Entry 2FIX (X-ray diffraction, 3.50 A resolution); this record covers chains A and L of the 4 polymer chains in the assembly.

# Chain A (and L)
Protein: Fructose-1,6-bisphosphatase 1
From: Homo sapiens
Notes: EC 3.1.3.11; chain L of this document is another copy of the same molecule, construct and numbering; everything in this record applies to it too
Sequence (338 residues; row label = number of the first residue in the row; numbering starts at 0):
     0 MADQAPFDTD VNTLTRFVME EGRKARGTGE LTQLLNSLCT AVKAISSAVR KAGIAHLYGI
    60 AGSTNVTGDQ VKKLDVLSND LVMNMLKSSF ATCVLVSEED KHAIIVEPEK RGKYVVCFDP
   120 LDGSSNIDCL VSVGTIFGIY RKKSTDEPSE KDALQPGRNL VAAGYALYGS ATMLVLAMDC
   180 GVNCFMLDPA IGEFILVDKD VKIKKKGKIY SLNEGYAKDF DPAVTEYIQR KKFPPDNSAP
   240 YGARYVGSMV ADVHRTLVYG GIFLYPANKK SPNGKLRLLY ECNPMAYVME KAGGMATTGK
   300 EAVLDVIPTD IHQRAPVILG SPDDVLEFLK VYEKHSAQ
Unresolved in the structure: 0-8, 63-71, 337
Construct notes: variant K217 (Arg218 in 15277851)
Residues lining bound ligands:
  - 870 (N-[7-(3-aminophenyl)-5-methoxy-1,3-benzoxazol-2-yl]-2,5-dichlorobenzenesulfonamide), molecule 1: V17, M18, E20, G21, R22, A24, R25, G26, T27, G28, E29, L30, T31, L34, Y113, M177
  - 870, molecule 2: G26, T27, G28, T31

# Chain A / chain L interface
Contacting residue pairs (42; chain A residue first):
  D9(A) - S87(L)  hydrogen bond
  T12(A) - T39(L)
  T14(A) - T14(L)
  T14(A) - N35(L)
  R15(A) - Q32(L)
  R15(A) - N35(L)
  R15(A) - S36(L)  hydrogen bond
  R15(A) - M84(L)
  R15(A) - S87(L)  hydrogen bond (side chain-backbone)
  R15(A) - S88(L)
  M18(A) - M18(L)  hydrophobic
  M18(A) - T31(L)
  M18(A) - Q32(L)
  M18(A) - N35(L)
  E19(A) - Q32(L)
  R22(A) - T27(L)
  R22(A) - G28(L)  hydrogen bond (side chain-backbone)
  R22(A) - E29(L)
  R22(A) - Q32(L)  hydrogen bond
  R22(A) - F89(L)
  E29(A) - R22(L)
  T31(A) - M18(L)
  Q32(A) - E19(L)
  Q32(A) - R22(L)  hydrogen bond
  N35(A) - T14(L)
  N35(A) - M18(L)
  S36(A) - R15(L)  hydrogen bond
  K42(A) - I190(L)
  A43(A) - I190(L)  hydrophobic
  S46(A) - A189(L)
  M84(A) - R15(L)  hydrogen bond (backbone-side chain)
  S87(A) - D9(L)
  S87(A) - R15(L)
  S88(A) - R15(L)
  A189(A) - S46(L)
  I190(A) - K42(L)
  I190(A) - A43(L)  hydrophobic
  I190(A) - G191(L)
  G191(A) - K42(L)
  G191(A) - I190(L)
  G191(A) - G191(L)
  E192(A) - K42(L)  salt bridge
Other interface residues (no listed pair), chain A (27 interface residues in all): V10, T27, T39, N83, K109
Other interface residues (no listed pair), chain L (29 interface residues in all): V10, N83, K109, L186, E192

# Overview
27 residues of chain A face 29 of chain L across their interface, with 8 hydrogen bonds and 1 salt bridge.
Polar contacts include E192(A)-K42(L), D9(A)-S87(L) and R15(A)-S36(L). Ligands of chain A: compound 870.
Both chains are Fructose-1,6-bisphosphatase 1 (Homo sapiens). Entry 2FIX (Structure of human liver FBPase
complexed with potent benzoxazole allosteric inhibitiors) was determined by X-ray diffraction (same
publication as 2FIE).
